Entry 3I5Y (X-ray diffraction, 2.49 A resolution); this record covers chains A and B.

Chain A:
Name: ATP-dependent RNA helicase MSS116
From: Saccharomyces cerevisiae
Notes: EC 3.6.1.-; fragment: to 597
UniProt: P15424 (MS116_YEAST); residue numbers follow UniProt; this construct covers 37-597
Chain sequence (563 residues; row label = number of the first residue in the row):
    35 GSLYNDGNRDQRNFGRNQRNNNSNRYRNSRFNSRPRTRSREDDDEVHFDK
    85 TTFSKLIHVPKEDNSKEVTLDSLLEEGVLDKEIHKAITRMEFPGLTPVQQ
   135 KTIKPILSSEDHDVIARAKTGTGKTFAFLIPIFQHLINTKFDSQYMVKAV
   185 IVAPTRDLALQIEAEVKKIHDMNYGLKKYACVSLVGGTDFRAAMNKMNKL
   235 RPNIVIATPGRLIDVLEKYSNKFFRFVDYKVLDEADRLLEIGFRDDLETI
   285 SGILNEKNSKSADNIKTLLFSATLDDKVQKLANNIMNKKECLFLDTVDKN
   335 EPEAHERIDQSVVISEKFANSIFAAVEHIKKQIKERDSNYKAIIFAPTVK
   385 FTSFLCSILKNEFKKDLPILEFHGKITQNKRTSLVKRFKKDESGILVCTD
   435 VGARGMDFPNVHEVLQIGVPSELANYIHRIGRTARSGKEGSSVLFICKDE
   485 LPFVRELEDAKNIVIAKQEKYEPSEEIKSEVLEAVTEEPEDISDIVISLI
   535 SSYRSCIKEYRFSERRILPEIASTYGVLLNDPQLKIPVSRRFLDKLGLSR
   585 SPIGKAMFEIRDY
Disordered / not traced: 35-87, 597
Construct notes: expression tag (35-36)
Swiss-Prot annotation at these positions:
  - motif: Ser106 to Gln134 (Q motif), Asp267 to Asp270 (DEAD box)
  - binding site (ATP): Ala152 to Thr159
Small-molecule neighbours: AMP-PNP: Phe126, Gly128, Leu129, Thr130, Gln133, Lys153, Thr154, Gly155, Thr156, Gly157, Lys158, Thr159, Phe160, Gln195, Glu199, Asp267, Glu268, Ala306, Gly439, Asp441, Arg466, Arg469, Ser470
From the paper describing this entry:
  - mutagenesis - S557P: abolished catalytic activity (citing earlier work)

Chain B:
Molecule: 10-nt RNA strand
Sequence (10 nucleotides; row label = number of the first residue in the row):
     1 UUUUUUUUUU
Modified residues: 5BU (5-bromo-uridine-5'-monophosphate) at position 4

How chain A and chain B interact:
Residue-residue contacts (53):
  Pro188(A) with U5(B), hydrogen bond to the sugar; U6(B), sugar contact
  Thr189(A) with U5(B), sugar contact; U6(B), phosphate contact
  Arg190(A) with U6(B), hydrogen bond to the phosphate; U7(B), salt bridge to the phosphate; U8(B), salt bridge to the phosphate
  Gly220(A) with U7(B), hydrogen bond to the phosphate; U8(B), phosphate contact
  Gly221(A) with U8(B), hydrogen bond to the phosphate; U9(B), base contact
  Thr222(A) with U9(B), base contact
  Asp223(A) with U9(B), base contact
  Phe224(A) with U9(B), hydrogen bond to the sugar; U10(B), base contact
  Thr242(A) with U6(B), phosphate contact; U7(B), hydrogen bond to the phosphate
  Pro243(A) with U6(B), sugar contact
  Gly244(A) with U6(B), hydrogen bond to the sugar; U7(B), sugar contact
  Arg245(A) with U7(B), hydrogen bond to the phosphate; U8(B), salt bridge to the phosphate
  Asp248(A) with U7(B), hydrogen bond to the sugar; U10(B), hydrogen bond to the sugar
  Lys252(A) with U10(B), sugar contact
  Tyr253(A) with U10(B), hydrogen bond to the base
  Arg271(A) with 5BU_4(B), hydrogen bond to the base; U5(B), base contact
  Phe277(A) with U5(B), base contact; U6(B), sugar contact
  Pro381(A) with 5BU_4(B), sugar contact
  Thr382(A) with U3(B), phosphate contact; 5BU_4(B), phosphate contact
  Val383(A) with 5BU_4(B), hydrogen bond to the phosphate; U5(B), phosphate contact
  Lys384(A) with U2(B), sugar contact; U3(B), salt bridge to the phosphate
  His407(A) with U5(B), phosphate contact
  Gly408(A) with U5(B), hydrogen bond to the phosphate
  Arg415(A) with U6(B), salt bridge to the phosphate
  Thr433(A) with 5BU_4(B), hydrogen bond to the phosphate; U5(B), hydrogen bond to the phosphate
  Asp434(A) with 5BU_4(B), sugar contact
  Val435(A) with 5BU_4(B), sugar contact; U5(B), phosphate contact
  Asp528(A) with U1(B), sugar contact
  Ile531(A) with U1(B), sugar contact
  Ser532(A) with U3(B), phosphate contact
  Ser535(A) with U3(B), sugar contact
  Ser536(A) with U3(B), sugar contact
  Val572(A) with U1(B), base contact
  Ser573(A) with U1(B), base contact
  Phe576(A) with U1(B), base contact
Other interface residues (no listed pair), chain A (41 interface residues in all): Val219, Arg225, Asp280, Ser455, Ser539, Pro571

In short:
41 residues of chain A face 10 of chain B across their interface, with 16 hydrogen bonds and 5 salt bridges.
Polar contacts include Tyr253(A)-U10(B), Arg271(A)-5BU_4(B) and Pro188(A)-U5(B). Ligands of chain A: AMP-PNP.
UniProt lists 8 ATP-binding residues on chain A. From the paper: S557P of chain A abolishes catalytic
activity.
Here chain A is ATP-dependent RNA helicase MSS116 (Saccharomyces cerevisiae) and chain B is a 10-nt RNA
strand. Entry 3I5Y (Structure of Mss116p bound to ssRNA containing a single 5-BrU and AMP-PNP) was determined
by X-ray diffraction together with 3I5X, 3I61 and 3I62 from the same study.
